PDB entry 7K0Y | electron microscopy, 3.70 A resolution | chains C and E of the 7 polymer chains in the assembly

Chain C:
Name: X-ray repair cross-complementing protein 5
Source organism: Homo sapiens
Notes: EC 3.6.4.-
UniProtKB: P13010 (XRCC5_HUMAN); numbering as in UniProt (aligned over 1-732)
Amino-acid sequence (732 residues; each row starts with the number of its first residue):
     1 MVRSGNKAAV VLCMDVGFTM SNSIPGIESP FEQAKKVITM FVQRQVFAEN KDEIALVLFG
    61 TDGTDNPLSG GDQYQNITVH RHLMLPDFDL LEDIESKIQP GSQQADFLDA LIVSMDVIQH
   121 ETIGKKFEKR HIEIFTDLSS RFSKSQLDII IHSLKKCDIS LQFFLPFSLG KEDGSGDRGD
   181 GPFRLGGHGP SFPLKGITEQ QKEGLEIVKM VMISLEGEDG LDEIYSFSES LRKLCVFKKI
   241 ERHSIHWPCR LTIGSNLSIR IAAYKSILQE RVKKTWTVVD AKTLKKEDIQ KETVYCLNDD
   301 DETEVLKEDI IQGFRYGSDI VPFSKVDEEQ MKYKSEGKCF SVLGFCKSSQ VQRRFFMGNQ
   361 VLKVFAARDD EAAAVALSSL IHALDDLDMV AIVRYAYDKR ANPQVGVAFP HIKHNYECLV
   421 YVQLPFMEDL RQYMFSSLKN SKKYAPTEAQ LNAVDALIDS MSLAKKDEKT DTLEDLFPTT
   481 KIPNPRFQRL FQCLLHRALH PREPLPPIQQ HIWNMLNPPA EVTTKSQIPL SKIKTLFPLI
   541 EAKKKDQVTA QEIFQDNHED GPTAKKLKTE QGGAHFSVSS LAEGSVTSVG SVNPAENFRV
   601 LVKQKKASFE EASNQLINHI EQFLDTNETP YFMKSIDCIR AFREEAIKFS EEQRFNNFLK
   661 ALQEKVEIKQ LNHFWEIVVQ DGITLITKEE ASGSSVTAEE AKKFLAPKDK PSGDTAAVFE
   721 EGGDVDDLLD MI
Disordered / not traced: 1-5, 171-180, 542-547, 556-594, 707-723
Curated features (UniProtKB/Swiss-Prot):
  - region: Leu138 to Leu165 (Leucine-zipper)
  - motif: Glu720 to Leu728 (EEXXXDL motif)
  - modified residue: Lys144 (N6-acetyllysine), Ser255 (Phosphoserine), Ser258 (Phosphoserine), Lys265 (N6-acetyllysine), Ser318 (Phosphoserine), Lys332 (N6-acetyllysine), Thr535 (Phosphothreonine), Ser577 (Phosphoserine), Ser579 (Phosphoserine), Ser580 (Phosphoserine), Lys660 (N6-acetyllysine), Lys665 (N6-acetyllysine), Thr715 (Phosphothreonine)
  - cross-link (Glycyl lysine isopeptide (Lys-Gly)): Lys195 (interchain with G-Cter in SUMO2), Lys532 (interchain with G-Cter in SUMO2), Lys534 (interchain with G-Cter in SUMO2), Lys566 (interchain with G-Cter in SUMO2), Lys568 (interchain with G-Cter in SUMO2), Lys669 (interchain with G-Cter in SUMO2), Lys688 (interchain with G-Cter in SUMO2)
  - mutagenesis: Glu720 to Glu721 (Abolishes interaction with PRKDC and its recruitment to sites of DNA damage), Asp726 to Asp727 (Abolishes interaction with PRKDC and its recruitment to sites of DNA damage)

Chain E:
Molecule: 16-nt DNA strand
Sequence (16 nucleotides; each row starts with the number of its first residue):
    25 AAGCAGTAGA GCATGC
Disordered / not traced: 38-40

Chain C / chain E interface:
Residue-residue contacts - 4 pairs, chain C then chain E:
  His246(C) with DG30(E), salt bridge to the phosphate
  Lys338(C) with DA29(E), salt bridge to the phosphate
  Asp398(C) with DC28(E), sugar contact
  Lys399(C) with DC28(E), phosphate contact
Also at the interface, not in a pair above, chain C (5 interface residues in all): Arg400
Also at the interface, not in a pair above, chain E (5 interface residues in all): DA25, DA26

In short:
The chain C/chain E interface involves 5 residues from each chain, with 2 salt bridges. Among the polar pairs
are His246(C)-DG30(E) and Lys338(C)-DA29(E). From UniProt: 4 mutagenesis sites on chain C.
Chain C is X-ray repair cross-complementing protein 5 (Homo sapiens) and chain E is a 16-nt DNA strand; the
structure, Cryo-EM structure of activated-form DNA-PK (complex VI), was determined by electron microscopy,
deposited together with 7K17, 7K19, 7K1B, 7K1J, 7K1K and 7K1N.
